Entry 8PK1 (electron microscopy, 3.17 A resolution); this record covers chains A and B of the 10 polymer chains in the assembly.

Chain A:
Molecule: CRISPR-associated endoribonuclease Cas2
From: Streptococcus thermophilus DGCC 7710
Notes: EC 3.1.-.-
UniProt: G3ECR3 (CAS2_STRTR); residues 1-114 here = UniProt positions 1-114
Sequence (114 residues; each row starts with the number of its first residue):
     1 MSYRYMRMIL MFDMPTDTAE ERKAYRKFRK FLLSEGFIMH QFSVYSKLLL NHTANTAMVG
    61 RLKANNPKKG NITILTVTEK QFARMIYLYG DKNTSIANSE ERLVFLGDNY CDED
Unresolved in the structure: 1-4, 112-114
Bound ions: Mg2+: Phe12, Asp13 (shared with 1 residue of chain H)

Chain B:
Molecule: CRISPR-associated endonuclease Cas1
From: Streptococcus thermophilus DGCC 7710
Notes: EC 3.1.-.-
UniProt: G3ECR2 (CAS1_STRTR); residue numbers follow UniProt; this construct covers 1-289
Sequence (302 residues; numbered 1 to 302; the number before each row is that of its first residue):
     1 MAGWRTVVVN IHSKLSYKNN HLIFRNSYKT EMIHLSEIDI LLLETTDIVL TTMLVKRLVD
    61 ENILVIFCDD KRLPTAFLTP YYARHDSSLQ IARQIAWKEN VKCEVWTAII AQKILNQSYY
   121 LGECSFFEKS QSIMELYHGL ERFDPSNREG HSARIYFNTL FGNDFTRESD NDINAALDYG
   181 YTLLLSMFAR EVVVCGCMTQ IGLKHANQFN QFNLASDIME PFRPIIDRIV YQNRHNNFVK
   241 IKKELFSIFS ETYLYNGKEM YLSNIVSDYT KKVIKALNQL GEEIPEFRIL ESGWSHPQFE
   301 KA
Unresolved in the structure: 1-2, 205-208, 289-302
Sequence notes: expression tag (290-302)
Swiss-Prot annotation at these positions:
  - binding site (Mn(2+)): Glu149, His205, Glu220

Interface between chain A and chain B:
Contacting residue pairs (51):
  Tyr5(A) - Trp4(B)  hydrophobic
  Lys30(A) - Asn19(B)
  Leu33(A) - Asn19(B)
  Leu33(A) - His21(B)
  Ser34(A) - Asn19(B)
  Ser34(A) - Asn20(B)  hydrogen bond
  Ser34(A) - His34(B)  hydrogen bond (backbone-side chain)
  Glu35(A) - His34(B)
  Gly36(A) - His21(B)
  Gly36(A) - His34(B)
  Lys47(A) - Glu37(B)  salt bridge
  Leu48(A) - Trp4(B)  hydrophobic
  Leu50(A) - Trp4(B)  hydrophobic
  Ser95(A) - Glu31(B)  hydrogen bond
  Ile96(A) - Arg5(B)  hydrogen bond (backbone-side chain)
  Ile96(A) - Glu31(B)  hydrogen bond (backbone-side chain)
  Ile96(A) - Ile33(B)  hydrophobic
  Ala97(A) - Arg5(B)  hydrogen bond (backbone-side chain)
  Ala97(A) - Met32(B)
  Ser99(A) - Trp4(B)
  Ser99(A) - Arg5(B)  hydrogen bond (backbone-side chain)
  Glu100(A) - Trp4(B)
  Glu101(A) - Trp4(B)
  Glu101(A) - Arg5(B)  hydrogen bond (backbone-side chain)
  Arg102(A) - Trp4(B)  hydrogen bond (side chain-backbone)
  Arg102(A) - Arg5(B)
  Arg102(A) - Thr6(B)  hydrogen bond (backbone-backbone)
  Arg102(A) - Phe249(B)  hydrogen bond (side chain-backbone)
  Arg102(A) - Tyr261(B)
  Arg102(A) - Ser263(B)
  Leu103(A) - Thr6(B)
  Leu103(A) - Phe246(B)
  Leu103(A) - Phe249(B)  hydrophobic
  Leu103(A) - Ser250(B)
  Val104(A) - Thr6(B)  hydrogen bond (backbone-backbone)
  Val104(A) - Val7(B)
  Val104(A) - Val8(B)  hydrogen bond (backbone-backbone)
  Phe105(A) - Val8(B)
  Leu106(A) - Val7(B)  hydrophobic
  Leu106(A) - Val8(B)  hydrogen bond (backbone-backbone)
  Leu106(A) - Val9(B)
  Leu106(A) - Asn10(B)  hydrogen bond (backbone-backbone)
  Leu106(A) - Ile11(B)
  Leu106(A) - Phe24(B)  hydrophobic
  Leu106(A) - Ile33(B)  hydrophobic
  Gly107(A) - Ile11(B)
  Asp108(A) - Asn10(B)  hydrogen bond (backbone-side chain)
  Tyr110(A) - Asn10(B)  hydrogen bond
  Tyr110(A) - Glu44(B)  hydrogen bond
  Tyr110(A) - Lys242(B)
  Tyr110(A) - Lys243(B)
Interface residues without a listed pair, chain A (24 interface residues in all): Cys111
Interface residues without a listed pair, chain B (29 interface residues in all): Arg72, Val239, Lys240, Ser247

Overview:
Chain A and chain B form an interface of 24 and 29 residues respectively, with 18 hydrogen bonds and 1 salt
bridge. Polar contacts include Lys47(A)-Glu37(B), Ser34(A)-Asn20(B) and Ser34(A)-His34(B). Phe12(A) and
Asp13(A) coordinate Mg2+. Curated annotation (UniProt) lists 3 Mn2+-binding residues on chain B.
Chain A is CRISPR-associated endoribonuclease Cas2 and chain B is CRISPR-associated endonuclease Cas1, both
from Streptococcus thermophilus DGCC 7710; the structure, Cas1-Cas2 CRISPR integrase bound to prespacer DNA,
Streptococcus thermophilus DGCC 7710 CRISPR3 system, was determined by electron microscopy.
